Entry 7VW8 (X-ray diffraction, 1.30 A resolution); this record covers chain A.

== Chain A ==
Protein: PBP1
Organism: Helicoverpa armigera
UniProt: F5ANH9 (F5ANH9_HELAM); residues 27-170 here = UniProt positions 27-170
Amino-acid sequence (147 residues; row label = number of the first residue in the row):
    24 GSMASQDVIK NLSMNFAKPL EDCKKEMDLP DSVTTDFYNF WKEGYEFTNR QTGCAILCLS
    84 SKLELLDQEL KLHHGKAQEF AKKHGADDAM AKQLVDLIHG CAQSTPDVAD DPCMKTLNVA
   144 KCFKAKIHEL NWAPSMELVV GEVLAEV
Not modelled in the structure: 159-170
Construct notes: expression tag (24-26)
Disulfide bonds: Cys46-Cys81, Cys77-Cys136, Cys124-Cys145
What the authors report for this chain:
  - conformationally variable residues (order/disorder transition): Lys138
  - mutagenesis - F39A, F146A: decreased binding to Z11-16:Ald (citing earlier work)

== In short ==
From the paper: F39A and F146A reduce binding to Z11-16:Ald; conformational variability at Lys138.
Chain A is PBP1 (Helicoverpa armigera); the structure, Helicoverpa armigera pheromone-binding protein PBP1 at
pH 7.5, was determined by X-ray diffraction together with 7VW9 and 7VWA from the same study.
